Entry 1R58 (X-ray diffraction, 1.90 A resolution); this record covers chain A.

[Chain A]
Molecule: Methionine aminopeptidase 2
Organism: Homo sapiens
Notes: EC 3.4.11.18
UniProt: P50579 (AMPM2_HUMAN); residue numbers follow UniProt; this construct covers 110-478
Amino-acid sequence (369 residues; row label = number of the first residue in the row):
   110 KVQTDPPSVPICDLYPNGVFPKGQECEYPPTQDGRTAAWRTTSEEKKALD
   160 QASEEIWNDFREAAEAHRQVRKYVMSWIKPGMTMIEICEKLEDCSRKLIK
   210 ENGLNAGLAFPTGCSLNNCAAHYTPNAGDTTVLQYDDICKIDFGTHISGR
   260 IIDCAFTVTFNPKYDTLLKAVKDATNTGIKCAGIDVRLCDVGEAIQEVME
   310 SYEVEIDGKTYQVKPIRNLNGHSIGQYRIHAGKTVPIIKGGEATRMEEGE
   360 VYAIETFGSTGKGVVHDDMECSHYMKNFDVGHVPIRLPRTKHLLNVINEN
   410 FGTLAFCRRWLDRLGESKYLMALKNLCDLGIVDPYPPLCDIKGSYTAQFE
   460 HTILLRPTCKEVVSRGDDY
Disulfides: Cys228-Cys448
Construct notes: conflict Ile347 (Val in P50579)
Ion coordination: Mn2+ site 1: Asp251, Asp262, Glu459 (together with AO5); Mn2+ site 2: Asp262, His331, Glu364, Glu459 (together with AO5)
Ligand contacts: AO5 (n'-((2S,3R)-3-amino-2-hydroxy-5-(isopropylsulfanyl)pentanoyl)-N-3-chlorobenzoyl hydrazide): Phe219, Pro220, His231, Asp251, Asp262, His331, Ile338, His339, Glu364, His382, Met384, Ala414, Tyr444, Gln457, Glu459
UniProt features mapped onto this chain:
  - binding site (substrate): His231, His339
  - binding site (a divalent metal cation): Asp251, Asp262, His331, Glu364, Glu459

[In short]
Bound to chain A: compound AO5. The Mn2+ site 1 is built by Asp251, Asp262 and Glu459. Asp262, His331, Glu364
and Glu459 form the Mn2+ site 2. From UniProt: substrate-binding residues His231 and His339 and 5 divalent
metal cation-binding residues.
Chain A is Methionine aminopeptidase 2 (Homo sapiens); the structure, Crystal Structure of MetAP2 complexed
with A357300, was determined by X-ray diffraction, deposited together with 1R5G and 1R5H.
